8ETT - chains D and J of the 8 polymer chains in the assembly; structure by electron microscopy, 6.68 A resolution (low resolution: residue-level contacts below are approximate; hydrogen-bond / salt-bridge calls are withheld).

== Chain D ==
Protein: Histone H2B 1.1
Source organism: Xenopus laevis
Reference sequence: P02281 (H2B11_XENLA); residues 2-123 here correspond to UniProt positions 5-126 (UniProt number = residue number + 3)
Amino-acid sequence (123 residues; numbered 1 to 123; the number before each row is that of its first residue):
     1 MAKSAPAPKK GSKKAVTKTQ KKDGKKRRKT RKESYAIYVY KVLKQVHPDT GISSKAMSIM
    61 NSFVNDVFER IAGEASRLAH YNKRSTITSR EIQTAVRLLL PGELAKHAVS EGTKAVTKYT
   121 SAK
Unresolved in the structure: 1-28
Differences from the reference sequence: initiating methionine (1); engineered mutation Thr30 (Ser33 in P02281)

== Chain J ==
Molecule: 227-nt DNA strand
Sequence (227 nucleotides; numbered -153 to 73; the number before each row is that of its first residue; numbers below 1 keep their minus sign (DT-153 is residue -153)):
  -153 TCGGTACCCG GGGATCCTCT AGAGTGGGAG CTCGGAACAC TATCCGACTG GCACCGGCAA
   -93 GGTCGCTGTT CAATACATGC ACAGGATGTA TATATCTGAC ACGTGCCTGG AGACTAGGGA
   -33 GTAATCCCCT TGGCGGTTAA AACGCGGGGG ACAGCGCGTA CGTGCGTTTA AGCGGTGCTA
    27 GAGCTGTCTA CGACCAATTG AGCGGCCTCG GCACCGGGAT TCTCCAG
Unresolved in the structure: -153 to -38, 73

== Interface between chain D and chain J ==
Contacting residue pairs - 6 pairs, chain D then chain J:
  Lys29(D) with DG51(J)
  Lys32(D) with DC49(J); DG50(J)
  Ser34(D) with DC49(J)
  Ile37(D) with DC49(J)
  Tyr38(D) with DG48(J)
Other interface residues (no listed pair), chain D (8 interface residues in all): Thr30, Arg31, Glu33

== Summary ==
Chain D and chain J form an interface of 8 and 4 residues respectively.
Here chain D is Histone H2B 1.1 (Xenopus laevis) and chain J is a 227-nt DNA strand. Entry 8ETT (Class1 of the
INO80-Hexasome complex) was determined by electron microscopy (same publication as 8ETS, 8ETU, 8ETV, 8ETW,
8EU9, 8EUE, 8EUF and 8EUJ).
